PDB entry 7YSH | electron microscopy, 2.74 A resolution | chains D and E of the 4 polymer chains in the assembly

# Chain D (and E)
Molecule: Isoform 20 of Fibroblast growth factor receptor 1
Organism: Homo sapiens
Notes: EC 2.7.10.1; chain E of this document is another copy of the same molecule, construct and numbering; everything in this record applies to it too
Reference sequence: P11362-20 (FGFR1_HUMAN); residues 142-366 here correspond to UniProt positions 134-358 (UniProt number = residue number - 8)
Sequence (234 residues; row label = number of the first residue in the row):
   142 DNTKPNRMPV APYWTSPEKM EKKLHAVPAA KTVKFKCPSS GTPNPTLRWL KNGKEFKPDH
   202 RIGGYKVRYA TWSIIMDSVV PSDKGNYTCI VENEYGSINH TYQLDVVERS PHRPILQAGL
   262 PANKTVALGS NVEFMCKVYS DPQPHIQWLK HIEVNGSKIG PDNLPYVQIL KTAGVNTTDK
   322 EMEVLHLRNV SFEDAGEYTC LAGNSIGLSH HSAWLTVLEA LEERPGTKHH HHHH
Unresolved in the structure: 142-147, 361-375 (chain E: 142-147, 360-375)
Sequence notes: expression tag (367-375)
Disulfides: Cys-178/Cys-230, Cys-277/Cys-341
Ion coordination: Cu ion: His-253 (shared with His-253(E) of chain E)
What the authors report for this chain:
  - binding site for n,O6-disulfo-glucosamine: Lys-175, Lys-177, Lys-207, Val-208, Arg-209, Thr-212, Ser-214
  - mutagenesis - A170D/A171D/S219K, K175Q/K177Q, K207Q/R209Q, E249A, R254A, I256A, Y280A: decreased signaling with Fibroblast growth factor 23
  - mutagenesis - A167D/V248D, K175Q/K177Q/K207Q/R209Q, I203E/S223E: abolished signaling with Fibroblast growth factor 23
  - self-association interface (contacts with another copy of this molecule): Ala-170, Ala-171, Ser-219, Glu-249, Arg-250, Arg-254, Ile-256, Tyr-280, Ser-346

# Interface between chain D and chain E
Residue-residue contacts - 34 pairs, chain D then chain E:
  Ala-170(D) / Pro-252(E)
  Ala-171(D) / Ala-171(E)
  Ala-171(D) / Arg-250(E)  hydrogen bond (backbone-side chain)
  Ala-171(D) / Ile-347(E)  hydrophobic
  Lys-172(D) / Ala-171(E)
  Lys-172(D) / Ser-219(E)  hydrogen bond
  Asp-218(D) / Lys-172(E)
  Ser-219(D) / Lys-172(E)
  Ser-219(D) / Arg-250(E)  hydrogen bond
  Val-221(D) / Ser-346(E)
  Val-221(D) / Ile-347(E)
  Pro-222(D) / Arg-254(E)
  Pro-222(D) / Ile-347(E)
  Glu-249(D) / Pro-252(E)
  Glu-249(D) / His-253(E)
  Glu-249(D) / Arg-254(E)  salt bridge
  Glu-249(D) / Ile-347(E)
  Arg-250(D) / Pro-252(E)  hydrogen bond (backbone-backbone)
  Arg-250(D) / His-253(E)
  Ser-251(D) / His-253(E)
  Ser-251(D) / Ile-256(E)
  His-253(D) / His-253(E)  hydrogen bond
  His-253(D) / Ile-256(E)
  Ile-256(D) / Ile-256(E)  hydrophobic
  Ile-256(D) / Gln-258(E)
  Ile-256(D) / Tyr-280(E)  hydrophobic
  Leu-257(D) / Gln-258(E)  hydrogen bond (backbone-side chain)
  Gln-258(D) / Gln-258(E)
  Gln-258(D) / Ala-259(E)
  Ala-259(D) / Gln-258(E)
  Ala-259(D) / Ala-259(E)  hydrogen bond (backbone-backbone)
  Ala-259(D) / Leu-261(E)  hydrophobic
  Tyr-280(D) / Ala-259(E)
  His-352(D) / Gln-258(E)
Other interface residues (no listed pair), chain D (19 interface residues in all): Thr-173, Pro-252
Other interface residues (no listed pair), chain E (17 interface residues in all): Ala-170, Thr-173, Gly-260

# Overview
The interface between chain D and chain E involves 19 residues on one side and 17 on the other, with 7
hydrogen bonds and 1 salt bridge. Among the polar pairs are Glu-249(D)/Arg-254(E), Ala-171(D)/Arg-250(E) and
Lys-172(D)/Ser-219(E). From the paper: a binding site for n,O6-disulfo-glucosamine at Lys-175(D), Lys-177(D)
and Lys-207(D) among others; A170D/A171D/S219K, K175Q/K177Q and K207Q/R209Q of chain D, among others, reduce
signaling with Fibroblast growth factor 23; 10 substitutions were tested in all.
Both chains are Isoform 20 of Fibroblast growth factor receptor 1 (Homo sapiens). Entry 7YSH (Cryo-EM
Structure of FGF23-FGFR1c-aKlotho-HS Quaternary Complex) was determined by electron microscopy together with
7YSW and 7YSU from the same study.
